Entry 6OMM (electron microscopy, 3.17 A resolution); this record covers chains B and E of the 6 polymer chains in the assembly.

== Chain B ==
Name: Guanine nucleotide-binding protein G(I)/G(S)/G(T) subunit beta-1
Source organism: Homo sapiens
Reference sequence: P62873 (GBB1_HUMAN); residue numbers follow UniProt; this construct covers 2-340
Sequence (353 residues; row label = number of the first residue in the row; numbers below 1 keep their minus sign (His-12 is residue -12)):
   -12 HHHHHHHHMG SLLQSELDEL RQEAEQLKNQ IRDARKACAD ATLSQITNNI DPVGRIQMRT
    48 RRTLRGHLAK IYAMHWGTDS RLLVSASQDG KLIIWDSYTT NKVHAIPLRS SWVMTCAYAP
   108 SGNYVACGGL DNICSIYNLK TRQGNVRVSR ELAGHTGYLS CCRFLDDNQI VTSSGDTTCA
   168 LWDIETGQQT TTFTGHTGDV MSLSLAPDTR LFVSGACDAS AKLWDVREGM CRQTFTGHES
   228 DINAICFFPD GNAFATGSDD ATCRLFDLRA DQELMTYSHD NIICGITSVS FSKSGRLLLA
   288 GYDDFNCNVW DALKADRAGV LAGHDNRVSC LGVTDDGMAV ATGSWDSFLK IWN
Not modelled in the structure: -12 to 4
Differences from the reference sequence: expression tag (-12 to 1); engineered mutation Glu6 (Gln in P62873), Gln130 (Glu in P62873), Asp237 (Asn in P62873)
Curated features (UniProtKB/Swiss-Prot):
  - modified residue: Ser2 (N-acetylserine), His266 (Phosphohistidine)

== Chain E ==
Name: scFv16
Source organism: synthetic construct
Notes: antibody fragment or engineered binder
Sequence (247 residues; row label = number of the first residue in the row; note: 14 numbers in that range are skipped by the numbering (no residue carries them; nothing is unmodelled there); a row labelled like 121A-121O holds insertion residues (121A, then the next letters in order)):
     2 VQLVESGGGL VQPGGSRKLS CSASGFAFSS FGMHWVRQAP EKGLEWVAYI SSGSGTIYYA
    62 DTVKGRFTIS RDDPKNTLFL QMTSLRSEDT AMYYCVRSIY YYGSSPFDFW GQGTTLTVSS
121A-121O GGGGSGGGGSGGGGS
   136 SDIVMTQATS SVPVTPGESV SISCRSSKSL LHSNGNTYLY WFLQRPGQSP QLLIYRMSNL
   196 ASGVPERFSG SGSGTAFTLT ISRLEAEDVG VYYCMQHLEY PLTFGAGTKL EL
Not modelled in the structure: 121A-121O
Disulfides: Cys22-Cys96, Cys159-Cys229

== Interface between chain B and chain E ==
Pairs across the interface (14):
  Asp66(B) with Tyr103(E)
  Arg68(B) with Tyr103(E)
  Leu69(B) with Tyr103(E), hydrophobic
  Asp83(B) with Tyr103(E)
  Val90(B) with Tyr102(E), hydrophobic
  His91(B) with Tyr102(E)
  Arg129(B) with Val2(E); Arg98(E), hydrogen bond (backbone-side chain)
  Gln130(B) with Gly26(E); Phe27(E)
  Gly131(B) with Ala28(E); Ser31(E); Phe32(E)
  Asn132(B) with Ala28(E)

== In short ==
10 residues of chain B and 9 residues of chain E are in contact, with 1 hydrogen bond. The hydrogen-bonded
pair is Arg129(B)-Arg98(E).
Chain B is Guanine nucleotide-binding protein G(I)/G(S)/G(T) subunit beta-1 (Homo sapiens) and chain E is
scFv16 (synthetic construct); the structure, Cryo-EM structure of formyl peptide receptor 2/lipoxin A4
receptor in complex with Gi, was determined by electron microscopy.
